6HWJ - chain A; structure by X-ray diffraction, 1.98 A resolution.

# Chain A
Protein: Glucosamine kinase
Source organism: Streptacidiphilus jiangxiensis
UniProtKB: A0A1H7TQR5 (A0A1H7TQR5_9ACTN); residue numbers follow UniProt; this construct covers 1-438
Chain sequence (451 residues; numbered 1 to 451; the number before each row is that of its first residue):
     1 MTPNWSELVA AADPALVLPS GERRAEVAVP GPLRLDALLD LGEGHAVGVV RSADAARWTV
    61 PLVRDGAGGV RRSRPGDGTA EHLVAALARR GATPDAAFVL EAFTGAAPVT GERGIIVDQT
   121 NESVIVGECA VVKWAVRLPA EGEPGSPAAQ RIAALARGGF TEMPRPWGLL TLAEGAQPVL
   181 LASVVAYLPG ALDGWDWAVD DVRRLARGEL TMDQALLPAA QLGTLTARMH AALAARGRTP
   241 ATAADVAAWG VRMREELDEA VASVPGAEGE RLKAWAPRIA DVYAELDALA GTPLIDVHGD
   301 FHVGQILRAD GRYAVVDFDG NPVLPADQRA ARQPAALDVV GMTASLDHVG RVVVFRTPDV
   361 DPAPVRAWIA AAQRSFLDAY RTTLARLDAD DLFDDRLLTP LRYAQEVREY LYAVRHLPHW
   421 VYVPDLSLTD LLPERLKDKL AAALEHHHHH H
Unresolved in the structure: 90-94, 119-121, 437-451
Differences from the reference sequence: expression tag (439-451)
Metal / ion sites: Mg2+ site 1 near Glu22 (its only coordinating residue here); Mg2+ site 2 near Glu26 (its only coordinating residue here); Mg2+ site 3: Gln305, Asp317; Mg2+ site 4: Asp317, Asp319
Curated features (UniProtKB/Swiss-Prot):
  - motif: Gln405 to Trp420 (Substrate specificity determinant motif)
  - binding site (ATP): Lys133, Ala186 to Leu188, Asp193
  - binding site (D-glucosamine): Asp300, Glu409
  - binding site (Mg(2+)): Gln305, Asp317, Asp319
Reported in the primary citation:
  - conformationally variable residues (domain motion): Lys133, Tyr187 to Ala191
  - Mg2+ coordination: Asp317
  - specificity-determining residues: Gln405
  - mutagenesis - Q405A: unchanged catalytic activity on glucose
  - specificity-determining residues: Glu409 (proposed by the authors, not directly observed)

# Summary
The Mg2+ site 3 is built by Gln305 and Asp317. Asp317 and Asp319 coordinate Mg2+ site 4. Curated annotation
(UniProt) lists 5 ATP-binding residues, D-glucosamine-binding residues Asp300 and Glu409 and 3 Mg2+-binding
residues. The paper reports that Q405A leaves catalytic activity on glucose unchanged; Mg2+ coordination by
Asp317.
Chain A is Glucosamine kinase (Streptacidiphilus jiangxiensis); the structure, Glucosamine kinase (crystal
form A), was determined by X-ray diffraction together with 6HWK and 6HWL from the same study.
